Entry 4R2P (X-ray diffraction, 1.79 A resolution); this record covers chains A and C of the 3 polymer chains in the assembly.

[Chain A]
Protein: Wilms tumor protein, isoform 4/CRA_a
From: Homo sapiens
Notes: fragment: Zinc Finger 2-4
Reference sequence: P19544 (WT1_HUMAN); residue numbers follow UniProt; this construct covers 350-437
Chain sequence (93 residues; row label = number of the first residue in the row):
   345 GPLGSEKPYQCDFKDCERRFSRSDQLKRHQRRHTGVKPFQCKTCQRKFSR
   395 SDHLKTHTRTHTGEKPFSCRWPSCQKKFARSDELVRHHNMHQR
Disordered / not traced: 345-348
Construct notes: expression tag (345-349)
Ion coordination: Zn2+ site 1: Cys355, Cys360, His373, His377; Zn2+ site 2: Cys385, Cys388, His401, His405; Zn2+ site 3: Cys413, Cys418, His431, His435
UniProt features mapped onto this chain:
  - zinc finger: Tyr353 to His377 (C2H2-type 2), Phe383 to His405 (C2H2-type 3)
  - region (Important for interaction with target DNA): Ser367 to Lys381, Ser393 to His401
  - natural variant: Cys355 (C355G: In WT1; C355Y: In DDS), Cys360 (C360G: In DDS; C360Y: In DDS), Phe364 (F364L: In NPHS4), Arg366 (R366C: In WT1, DDS and MEACHS; R366H: In DDS and WT1; R366L: In DDS), Gln369 (Q369P: In DDS), His373 (H373Q: In DDS and WT1; H373Y: In DDS), His377 (H377R: In DDS; H377Y: In NPHS4), Gly379 (G379C: In NPHS4), Phe383 (F383L: In NPHS4), Cys385 (C385R: In DDS), Cys388 (C388F: In DDS; C388R: In NPHS4; C388Y: In DDS), Phe392 (F392L: In FS), 6 further natural variant entries in UniProt
  - mutagenesis: Arg366 (R366A: Strongly reduced binding of DNA and RNA), Arg372 (R372A: Strongly reduced binding of DNA and RNA), Arg394 (R394A/S: Strongly reduced binding of DNA and RNA)
What the authors report for this chain:
  - binding site for the 11-nt DNA strand: Arg366, Gln369, Arg372
  - conformationally variable residues (side-chain flip): Gln369, Arg372
  - mutagenesis - E427Q: unchanged binding to 5hmCx2 or 5fCx2
  - mutagenesis - E427Q: increased binding to 5caCx2
  - mutagenesis - Q369P/E427P: decreased binding to unmodified C

[Chain C]
Molecule: 11-nt DNA strand
Sequence (11 nucleotides; each row starts with the number of its first residue):
    51 TAXGCCCACGC
Modified positions: 5HC (2'-deoxy-5-(hydroxymethyl)cytidine 5'-(dihydrogen phosphate)) at position 53

[Chain A / chain C interface]
Pairs across the interface (21; chain A residue first):
  Arg366(A) - DA52(C)  base contact
  Ser367(A) - DT51(C)  base contact
  Asp368(A) - DT51(C)  base contact
  Asp368(A) - DA52(C)  hydrogen bond to the base
  Lys371(A) - DA52(C)  salt bridge to the phosphate
  Arg372(A) - DG54(C)  hydrogen bond to the base
  Arg372(A) - DC55(C)  base contact
  Phe383(A) - 5HC_53(C)  phosphate contact
  Arg394(A) - DC55(C)  base contact
  Ser395(A) - 5HC_53(C)  sugar contact
  Ser395(A) - DG54(C)  base contact
  Asp396(A) - DG54(C)  sugar contact
  Asp396(A) - DC55(C)  hydrogen bond to the base
  Asp396(A) - DC56(C)  base contact
  Lys399(A) - DG54(C)  phosphate contact
  Lys399(A) - DC55(C)  salt bridge to the phosphate
  Phe411(A) - DC56(C)  phosphate contact
  Arg424(A) - DA58(C)  base contact
  Ser425(A) - DC56(C)  hydrogen bond to the phosphate
  Asp426(A) - DA58(C)  hydrogen bond to the base
  Val429(A) - DC57(C)  phosphate contact
Other interface residues (no listed pair), chain A (17 interface residues in all): Arg403, Arg430
Other interface residues (no listed pair), chain C (10 interface residues in all): DC59, DG60

[In short]
17 residues of chain A face 10 of chain C across their interface; the contacts include 5 hydrogen bonds and 2
salt bridges. Among the polar pairs are Asp368(A)-DA52(C), Arg372(A)-DG54(C) and Asp396(A)-DC55(C). From the
paper: a binding site for the 11-nt DNA strand at Arg366(A), Gln369(A) and Arg372(A); E427Q of chain A
increases binding to 5caCx2.
Here chain A is Wilms tumor protein, isoform 4/CRA_a (Homo sapiens) and chain C is an 11-nt DNA strand. Entry
4R2P (Wilms Tumor Protein (WT1) zinc fingers in complex with hydroxymethylated DNA) was determined by X-ray
diffraction (same publication as 4R2A, 4R2C, 4R2D, 4R2E, 4R2Q, 4R2R and 4R2S).
